PDB entry 3QVH | X-ray diffraction, 1.85 A resolution | chain A

# Chain A
Molecule: FomA protein
Source organism: Streptomyces wedmorensis
UniProtKB: Q56187 (Q56187_STRWE); residue numbers follow UniProt; this construct covers 1-266
Sequence (286 residues; row label = number of the first residue in the row; numbers below 1 keep their minus sign (Met-19 is residue -19)):
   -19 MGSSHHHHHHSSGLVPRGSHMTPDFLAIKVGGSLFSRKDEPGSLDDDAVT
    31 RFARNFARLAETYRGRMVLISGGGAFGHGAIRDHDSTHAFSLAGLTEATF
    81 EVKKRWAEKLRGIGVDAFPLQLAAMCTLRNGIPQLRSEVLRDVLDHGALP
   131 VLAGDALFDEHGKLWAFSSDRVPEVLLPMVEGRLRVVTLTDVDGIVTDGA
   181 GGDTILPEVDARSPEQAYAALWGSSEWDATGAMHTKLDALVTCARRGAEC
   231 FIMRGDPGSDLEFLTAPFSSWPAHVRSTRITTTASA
Unresolved in the structure: -19 to -9, 63-67, 205-210, 263-266
Sequence notes: expression tag (-19 to 0)
Small-molecule neighbours: ADP (adenosine-5'-diphosphate): Lys9, Gly11, Gly12, Ser13, Asp150, Leu169, Thr170, Asp171, Val172, Gly174, Ile175, Val176, Ala200, Leu201, Ser204, Ala212, Met213, Lys216
Reported in the primary citation:
  - binding site for ADP: Lys216
  - mutagenesis - S148A, S149A (38-fold): decreased binding to fosfomycin
  - mutagenesis - K18A, H58L, T210A: abolished catalytic activity
  - mutagenesis - K9A (40-fold), D208A (15-fold): decreased catalytic activity
  - catalytic residues: Asp150, Thr210, Lys216 (proposed by the authors, not directly observed)
  - catalytic residues: Lys9, Lys18, His58, Asp208

# Summary
Bound to chain A: ADP. From the paper: catalytic residues Asp150, Thr210 and Lys216 among others; K18A, H58L
and T210A abolish catalytic activity; 7 substitutions were tested in all.
Chain A is FomA protein (Streptomyces wedmorensis); the structure, Crystal structure of fosfomycin resistance
kinase FomA from Streptomyces wedmorensis complexed with ADP, was determined by X-ray diffraction (same
publication as 3QUN, 3QUO and 3QUR).
